PDB entry 5MIK | X-ray diffraction, 1.96 A resolution | chain A

[Chain A]
Molecule: Ferritin light chain
From: Equus caballus
UniProtKB: P02791 (FRIL_HORSE); residues 1-174 here correspond to UniProt positions 2-175 (UniProt number = residue number + 1)
Amino-acid sequence (174 residues; row label = number of the first residue in the row):
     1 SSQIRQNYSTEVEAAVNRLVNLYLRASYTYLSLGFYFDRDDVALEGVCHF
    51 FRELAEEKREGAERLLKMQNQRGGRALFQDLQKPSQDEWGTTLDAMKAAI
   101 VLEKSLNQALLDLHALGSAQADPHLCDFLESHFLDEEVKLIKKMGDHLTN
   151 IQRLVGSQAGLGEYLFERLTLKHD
Not modelled in the structure: 174
UniProt features mapped onto this chain:
  - region: Glu53 to Glu60 (Catalytic site for iron oxidation)
  - binding site (Fe cation): Glu53, Glu56, Glu57, Glu60, Glu63
  - modified residue: Ser1 (N-acetylserine)
Ion coordination: Cd2+ site 1 near Glu11 (its only coordinating residue here); platinum (II) ion site 1: Glu45, His49; Cd2+ site 2 near Cys48 (its only coordinating residue here); Cd2+ site 3: Glu53, Glu56; Cd2+ site 4: Glu57, Glu60; Cd2+ site 5 near Asp80 (its only coordinating residue here); Cd2+ site 6 near Glu88 (its only coordinating residue here); Cd2+ site 7 near Cys126 (its only coordinating residue here); Cd2+ site 8 near Glu130 (its only coordinating residue here); platinum (II) ion site 2 near His132 (its only coordinating residue here)
From the paper describing this entry:
  - platinum (II) ion coordination: His49, His132

[Summary]
The platinum (II) ion site 1 is built by Glu45 and His49. Glu53 and Glu56 coordinate Cd2+ site 3. UniProt
lists 5 Fe cation-binding residues. The paper reports platinum (II) ion coordination by His49 and His132.
Chain A is Ferritin light chain (Equus caballus); the structure, X-ray structure of carboplatin-encapsulated
horse spleen apoferritin (rotating anode data), was determined by X-ray diffraction, deposited together with
5MIJ.
